PDB entry 3ODY | X-ray diffraction, 2.20 A resolution | chain X

Chain X:
Molecule: Mitogen-activated protein kinase 14
Source organism: Homo sapiens
Notes: EC 2.7.11.24
UniProt: Q16539 (MK14_HUMAN); residue numbers follow UniProt; this construct covers 1-360
Amino-acid sequence (360 residues; numbered 1 to 360; the number before each row is that of its first residue):
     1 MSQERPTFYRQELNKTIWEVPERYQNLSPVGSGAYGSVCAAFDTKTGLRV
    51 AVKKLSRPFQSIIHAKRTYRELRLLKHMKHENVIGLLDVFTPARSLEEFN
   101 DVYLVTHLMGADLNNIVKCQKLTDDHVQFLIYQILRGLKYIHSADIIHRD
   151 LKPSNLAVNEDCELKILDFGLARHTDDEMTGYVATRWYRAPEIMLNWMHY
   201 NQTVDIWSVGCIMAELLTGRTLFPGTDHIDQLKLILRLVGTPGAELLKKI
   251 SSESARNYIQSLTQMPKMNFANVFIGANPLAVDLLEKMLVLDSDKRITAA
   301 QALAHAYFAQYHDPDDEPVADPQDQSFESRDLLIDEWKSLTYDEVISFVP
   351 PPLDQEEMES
Unresolved in the structure: 1-3, 32-36, 173-182, 243-256, 354-360
Sequence notes: engineered mutation Gln323 (Tyr in Q16539)
UniProt features mapped onto this chain:
  - motif: Thr180 to Tyr182 (TXY)
  - active site: Asp168 (Proton acceptor)
  - binding site (ATP): Val30 to Val38, Lys53
  - modified residue: Ser2 (N-acetylserine), Thr16 (Phosphothreonine), Lys53 (N6-acetyllysine), Lys152 (N6-acetyllysine), Thr180 (Phosphothreonine), Tyr182 (Phosphotyrosine), Thr263 (Phosphothreonine)

Summary:
UniProt lists active-site residue Asp168 and 10 ATP-binding residues.
Chain X is Mitogen-activated protein kinase 14 (Homo sapiens); the structure, Crystal structure of p38alpha
Y323Q active mutant, was determined by X-ray diffraction, deposited together with 3OD6, 3ODZ and 3OEF.
